Entry 8T03 (electron microscopy, 2.72 A resolution); this record covers chains A and B of the 6 polymer chains in the assembly.

# Chain A (and B)
Name: Protein myomaker
Source organism: Mus musculus
Notes: chain B of this document is another copy of the same molecule, construct and numbering; everything in this record applies to it too
UniProt: Q9D1N4 (MYMK_MOUSE); numbering as in UniProt (aligned over 1-221)
Chain sequence (221 residues; each row starts with the number of its first residue):
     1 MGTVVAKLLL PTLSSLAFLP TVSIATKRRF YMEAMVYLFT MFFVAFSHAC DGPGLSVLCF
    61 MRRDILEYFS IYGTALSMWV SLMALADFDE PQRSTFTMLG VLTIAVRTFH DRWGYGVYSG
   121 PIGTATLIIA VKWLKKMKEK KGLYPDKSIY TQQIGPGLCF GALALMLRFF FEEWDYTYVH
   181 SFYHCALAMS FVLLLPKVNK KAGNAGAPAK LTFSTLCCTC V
Unresolved in the structure: 1-4, 204-221
UniProt features mapped onto this chain:
  - lipidation (S-palmitoyl cysteine): Cys217, Cys218
  - mutagenesis: Gly2 (G2A: Does not affect subcellular localization), Thr215 to Val221 (Abolished localization to the Golgi apparatus; Does not affect subcellular localization), Leu216 to Val221 (Does not affect subcellular localization), Cys217 to Cys220 (Abolished localization to the Golgi apparatus), Cys217 to Cys218 (Abolished localization to the Golgi apparatus), Cys218 to Cys220 (Abolished localization to the Golgi apparatus), Thr219 to Val221 (Does not affect subcellular localization)
Cystine bridges: Cys50-Cys59
Bound ions: Zn2+: His48, His180, His184
Ligand contacts: Fab18G7 (LBN; 1-palmitoyl-2-oleoyl-sn-glycero-3-phosphocholine): Met78, Ser81, Leu82, Trp113, Gly114, Tyr115, Gly116, Val117, Tyr118, Ser119, Ile122, Gly123, Thr126, Leu158, Gly161, Ala162, Leu165, Met166, Phe169, Ser190, Phe191, Leu194

# Interface between chain A and chain B
Contacting residue pairs - 53 pairs, chain A then chain B:
  Tyr31(A) - Pro91(B)  hydrophobic
  Tyr31(A) - Thr95(B)
  Met32(A) - Ser94(B)
  Met32(A) - Thr95(B)
  Met32(A) - Met98(B)  hydrophobic
  Met35(A) - Thr95(B)
  Met35(A) - Leu99(B)  hydrophobic
  Val36(A) - Met98(B)  hydrophobic
  Phe39(A) - Leu102(B)  hydrophobic
  Phe39(A) - Val106(B)  hydrophobic
  Phe43(A) - Val106(B)  hydrophobic
  Arg62(A) - Phe109(B)  hydrogen bond (side chain-backbone)
  Arg62(A) - His110(B)  hydrogen bond (side chain-backbone)
  Asp64(A) - Phe109(B)
  Ile65(A) - Phe109(B)  hydrophobic
  Ile65(A) - His110(B)
  Tyr68(A) - Phe109(B)  hydrophobic
  Phe69(A) - Ala105(B)
  Phe69(A) - Val106(B)  hydrophobic
  Phe69(A) - Phe109(B)  hydrophobic
  Leu76(A) - Met98(B)  hydrophobic
  Glu90(A) - Glu90(B)
  Glu90(A) - Lys201(B)
  Pro91(A) - Tyr31(B)  hydrophobic
  Pro91(A) - Ala202(B)  hydrophobic
  Ser94(A) - Met32(B)
  Thr95(A) - Tyr31(B)
  Thr95(A) - Met32(B)
  Thr95(A) - Met35(B)
  Met98(A) - Met32(B)  hydrophobic
  Met98(A) - Val36(B)  hydrophobic
  Met98(A) - Leu76(B)  hydrophobic
  Met98(A) - Val101(B)  hydrophobic
  Leu99(A) - Met35(B)  hydrophobic
  Val101(A) - Met98(B)  hydrophobic
  Val101(A) - Val101(B)  hydrophobic
  Leu102(A) - Phe39(B)  hydrophobic
  Ala105(A) - Phe69(B)
  Val106(A) - Phe39(B)  hydrophobic
  Val106(A) - Phe43(B)  hydrophobic
  Val106(A) - Phe69(B)  hydrophobic
  Phe109(A) - Arg62(B)  hydrogen bond (backbone-side chain)
  Phe109(A) - Asp64(B)
  Phe109(A) - Ile65(B)  hydrophobic
  Phe109(A) - Tyr68(B)  hydrophobic
  Phe109(A) - Phe69(B)  hydrophobic
  Phe109(A) - Phe109(B)  hydrophobic
  Phe109(A) - Arg112(B)
  His110(A) - Arg62(B)  hydrogen bond (backbone-side chain)
  His110(A) - Ile65(B)
  Arg112(A) - Phe109(B)
  Lys201(A) - Glu90(B)
  Ala202(A) - Pro91(B)  hydrophobic
Also at the interface, not in a pair above, chain A (29 interface residues in all): Arg29, Tyr72
Also at the interface, not in a pair above, chain B (29 interface residues in all): Arg29, Tyr72

# In short
The chain A/chain B interface involves 29 residues from each chain, with 4 hydrogen bonds. Polar pairs include
Arg62(A)-Phe109(B) and Arg62(A)-His110(B). Ligands of chain A: Fab18G7. Curated annotation (UniProt) lists 8
mutagenesis sites on chain A.
Chain A and chain B are both Protein myomaker (Mus musculus); the structure, Structure of mouse Myomaker bound
to Fab18G7 in detergent, was determined by electron microscopy, deposited together with 8T04, 8T05, 8T06 and
8T07.
